Entry 8V2B (electron microscopy, 3.67 A resolution); this record covers chains A and C of the 3 polymer chains in the assembly.

[Chain A]
Molecule: Oncostatin-M
From: Mus musculus
UniProtKB: P53347 (ONCM_MOUSE); residues 24-206 here = UniProt positions 24-206
Chain sequence (183 residues; each row starts with the number of its first residue):
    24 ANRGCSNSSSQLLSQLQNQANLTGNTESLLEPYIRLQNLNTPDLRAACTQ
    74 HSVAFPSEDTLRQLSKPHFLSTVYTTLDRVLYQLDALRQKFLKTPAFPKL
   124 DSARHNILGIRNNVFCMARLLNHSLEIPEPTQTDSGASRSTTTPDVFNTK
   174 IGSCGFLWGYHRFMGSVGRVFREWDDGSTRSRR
Not modelled in the structure: 152-161, 203-206
Cystine bridges: Cys28-Cys139, Cys71-Cys177
What the authors report for this chain:
  - specificity-determining residues: Asp66 (citing earlier work)
  - mutagenesis - Q60A/N61A/T64A/D66A/L67A: decreased signaling
  - mutagenesis - F114A/L115A/K116A, D168A/V169A: unchanged signaling

[Chain C]
Molecule: Oncostatin-M-specific receptor subunit beta
From: Mus musculus
UniProtKB: O70458 (OSMR_MOUSE); residues 24-738 here = UniProt positions 24-738
Chain sequence (715 residues; row label = number of the first residue in the row):
    24 EVLEEPLPLTPEIHKVSFQLKLQEVNLEWTVPALTHEELNMIFQIEISRL
    74 NISNTIWVENYSTTVKREEAVRWNWTSDIPLECVKHFIRIRALVDDTKSL
   124 PQSSWGNWSSWKEVNAKVSVEPDKSLIFPKDKVLEEGSNVTICLMYGQNV
   174 YNVSCKLQDEPIHGEQLDSHVSLLKLNNVVFLSDTGTNINCQATKGPKRI
   224 FGTVLFVSKVLEEPKNVSCETRDFKTLDCSWEPGVDTTLTWRKQRFQNYT
   274 LCESFSKRCEVSNYRNSYTWQITEGSQEMYNFTLTAENQLRKRSVNINFN
   324 LTHRVHPKAPQDVTLKIIGATKANMTWKVHSHGNNYTLLCQVKLQYGEVI
   374 HEHNVSVHMSANYLFSDLDPDTKYKAFVRCASANHFWKWSDWTQKEFSTP
   424 ETAPSQALDVWRQVWSENGRRIVTLFWKPLLKSQANGKIISYNIVVENEA
   474 KPTESEHYCVWAPALSTNLSLDLQPYKIRITTNNSMGASPESLMVLSNDS
   524 GHEEVKEKTIKGIKDAFNISWEPVSGDTMGYVVDWCAHSQDQRCDLQWKN
   574 LGPNTTSTTITSDDFKPGVRYNFRIFERSVEHKARLVEKQRGYTQELAPL
   624 VNPKVEIPYSTPNSFVLRWPDYDSDFQAGFIKGYLVYVKSKEMQCNQPWE
   674 RTLLPDNSVLCKYDINGSETKTLTVENLQPESLYEFFVTPYTSAGPGPNE
   724 TFTKVTTPDARSHML
Not modelled in the structure: 24-28, 732-738
Cystine bridges: Cys106-Cys166, Cys178-Cys214, Cys242-Cys252, Cys275-Cys282, Cys363-Cys403, Cys559-Cys567, Cys668-Cys684
Glycans and other covalent adducts: N-acetylglucosamine (NAG) linked to Asn74, Asn97, Asn130, Asn162, Asn239, Asn271, Asn304, Asn323, Asn347, Asn377

[How chain A and chain C interact]
Residue-residue contacts (36; chain A residue first):
  Leu59(A) with Thr208(C)
  Gln60(A) with Thr208(C), hydrogen bond; Asn211(C), hydrogen bond (backbone-side chain)
  Asn61(A) with Gln181(C), hydrogen bond (backbone-side chain); Leu205(C); Ser206(C); Thr208(C); Gly209(C), hydrogen bond (side chain-backbone); Asn211(C), hydrogen bond (backbone-side chain)
  Leu62(A) with Asn211(C)
  Thr64(A) with Gln181(C), hydrogen bond (side chain-backbone)
  Asp66(A) with Gln215(C); Ile223(C)
  Leu67(A) with Gln181(C); Asn213(C)
  Ala70(A) with Ile223(C), hydrophobic
  His74(A) with Arg222(C)
  Lys113(A) with Trp264(C)
  Phe114(A) with Thr263(C)
  Leu115(A) with Thr263(C); Arg265(C)
  Lys116(A) with Asp207(C), salt bridge; Thr263(C)
  Thr164(A) with Arg265(C)
  Pro167(A) with Asp154(C)
  Asp168(A) with Asp154(C); Thr226(C)
  Val169(A) with Asp154(C); Val227(C), hydrophobic; Trp264(C)
  Phe170(A) with Asn211(C); Ile223(C), hydrophobic; Gly225(C)
  Lys173(A) with Thr208(C); Asn211(C), hydrogen bond; Val227(C)
Also at the interface, not in a pair above, chain A (21 interface residues in all): Gln73, Thr172
Also at the interface, not in a pair above, chain C (23 interface residues in all): Lys153, Lys221, Phe229, Thr261, Leu262

[Summary]
Chain A and chain C form an interface of 21 and 23 residues respectively; the contacts include 7 hydrogen
bonds and 1 salt bridge. Among the polar pairs are Lys116(A)-Asp207(C), Gln60(A)-Thr208(C) and
Gln60(A)-Asn211(C). The paper reports that Q60A/N61A/T64A/D66A/L67A of chain A reduce signaling; the
specificity determinant Asp66(A); 3 substitutions were tested in all.
Chain A is Oncostatin-M and chain C is Oncostatin-M-specific receptor subunit beta, both from Mus musculus;
the structure, Cryo-EM structure of mouse type II OSM receptor complex: model for full extracellular assembly,
was determined by electron microscopy (same publication as 8V29, 8V2A and 8V2C).
